7XZY - chains C and J of the 10 polymer chains in the assembly; structure by electron microscopy, 3.97 A resolution.

== Chain C ==
Protein: Histone H2A type 1-B/E
From: Homo sapiens
Reference sequence: P04908 (H2A1B_HUMAN); residues 0-129 here correspond to UniProt positions 1-130 (UniProt number = residue number + 1)
Chain sequence (133 residues; numbered -3 to 129; the number before each row is that of its first residue; numbers below 1 keep their minus sign (Gly-3 is residue -3)):
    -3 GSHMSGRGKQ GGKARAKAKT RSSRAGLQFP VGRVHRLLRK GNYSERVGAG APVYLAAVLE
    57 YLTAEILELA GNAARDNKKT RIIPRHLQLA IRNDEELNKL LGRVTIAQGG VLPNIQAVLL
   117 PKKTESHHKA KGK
Not modelled in the structure: -3 to 10, 120-129
Sequence notes: expression tag (-3 to -1)
Curated features (UniProtKB/Swiss-Prot):
  - modified residue: Ser1 (N-acetylserine), Arg3 (Citrulline), Lys5 (N6-(2-hydroxyisobutyryl)lysine), Lys9 (N6-(2-hydroxyisobutyryl)lysine), Lys13 (N6-(beta-hydroxybutyryl)lysine), Lys36 (N6-(2-hydroxyisobutyryl)lysine), Lys74 (N6-(2-hydroxyisobutyryl)lysine), Lys75 (N6-(2-hydroxyisobutyryl)lysine), Lys95 (N6-(2-hydroxyisobutyryl)lysine), Gln104 (N5-methylglutamine), Lys118 (N6-(2-hydroxyisobutyryl)lysine), Lys119 (N6-crotonyllysine), Thr120 (Phosphothreonine), Lys125 (N6-crotonyllysine)
  - cross-link (Glycyl lysine isopeptide (Lys-Gly)): Lys13 (interchain with G-Cter in ubiquitin), Lys15 (interchain with G-Cter in ubiquitin), Lys119 (interchain with G-Cter in ubiquitin)

== Chain J ==
Molecule: 193-nt DNA strand
Sequence (193 nucleotides; row label = number of the first residue in the row):
     1 ATCTATGAAT TTCGGGACAT GCCCGGACAT GCCCTATATC TGACACGTGC CTGGAGACTA
    61 GGGAGTAATC CCCTTGGCGG TTAAAACGCG GGGGACAGCG CGTACGTGCG TTTAAGCGGT
   121 GCTAGAGCTG TCTACGACCA ATTGAGCGGC CTCGGCACCG GATTCTCAGG CCTGGCTCGC
   181 GATAGGGTCC GAT
Not modelled in the structure: 1-14, 180-193

== Chain C / chain J interface ==
Residue-residue contacts (15; chain C residue first):
  Pro26(C) with DG146(J), phosphate contact
  Arg29(C) with DG146(J), hydrogen bond to the phosphate; DC147(J), salt bridge to the phosphate
  Glu41(C) with DA137(J), phosphate contact
  Arg42(C) with DC135(J), base contact; DG136(J), hydrogen bond to the sugar; DA137(J), phosphate contact
  Val43(C) with DG136(J), phosphate contact; DA137(J), hydrogen bond to the phosphate
  Gly44(C) with DG136(J), phosphate contact
  Lys75(C) with DC156(J), phosphate contact
  Thr76(C) with DG155(J), hydrogen bond to the phosphate; DC156(J), hydrogen bond to the phosphate
  Arg77(C) with DG155(J), hydrogen bond to the sugar; DC156(J), hydrogen bond to the phosphate
Also at the interface, not in a pair above, chain C (11 interface residues in all): Thr16, Ala45
Also at the interface, not in a pair above, chain J (8 interface residues in all): DA145

== Overview ==
Chain C and chain J form an interface of 11 and 8 residues respectively, with 7 hydrogen bonds and 1 salt
bridge. Among the polar pairs are Arg42(C)-DG136(J), Arg77(C)-DG155(J) and Arg29(C)-DG146(J).
Chain C is Histone H2A type 1-B/E (Homo sapiens) and chain J is a 193-nt DNA strand; the structure, Cryo-EM
structure of the nucleosome containing 193 base-pair DNA with a p53 target sequence, was determined by
electron microscopy, deposited together with 7Y00.
